PDB entry 6S0F | X-ray diffraction, 2.00 A resolution | chains A and B

[Chain A (and B)]
Name: exosialidase from uncultured bacterium pG7
Source organism: uncultured bacterium pG7
Notes: EC 3.2.1.18; chain B of this document is another copy of the same molecule, construct and numbering; everything in this record applies to it too
Sequence (511 residues; row label = number of the first residue in the row):
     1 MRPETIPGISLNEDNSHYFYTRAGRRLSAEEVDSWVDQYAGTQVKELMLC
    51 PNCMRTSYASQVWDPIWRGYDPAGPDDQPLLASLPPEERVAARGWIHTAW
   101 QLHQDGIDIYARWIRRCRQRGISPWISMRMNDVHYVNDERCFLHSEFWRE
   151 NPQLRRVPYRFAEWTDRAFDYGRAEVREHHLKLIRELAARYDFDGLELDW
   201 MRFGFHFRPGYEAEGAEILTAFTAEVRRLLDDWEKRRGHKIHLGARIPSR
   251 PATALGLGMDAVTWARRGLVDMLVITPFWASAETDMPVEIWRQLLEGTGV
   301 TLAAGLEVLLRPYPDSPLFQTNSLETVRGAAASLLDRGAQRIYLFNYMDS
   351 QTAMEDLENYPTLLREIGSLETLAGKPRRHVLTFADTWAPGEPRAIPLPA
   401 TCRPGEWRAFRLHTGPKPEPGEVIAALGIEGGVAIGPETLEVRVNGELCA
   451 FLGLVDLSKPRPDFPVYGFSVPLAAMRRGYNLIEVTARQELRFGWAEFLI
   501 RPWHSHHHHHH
Not modelled in the structure: 1-5, 503-511 (chain B: 1-5, 433, 503-511)
Ligand contacts: deamino-beta-neuraminic acid (KDN): Asp-14, Asn-15, Ser-16, Tyr-20, Cys-53, Trp-95, Arg-129, Asp-132, His-134, Arg-202, Trp-279, Glu-307, Phe-345, Asn-346, Thr-352
What the authors report for this chain:
  - binding site for deamino-beta-neuraminic acid: Asn-15, Ser-16, Tyr-20, Cys-53, Asp-132, His-134, Tyr-135
  - catalytic residues: Asp-14, His-134
  - mutagenesis - D14A: abolished catalytic activity on 4MU-alpha-Neu5Ac
  - mutagenesis - H134A: abolished catalytic activity

[Chain A / chain B interface]
Contacting residue pairs (61; chain A residue first):
  Tyr-159(A) / Arg-443(B)
  Tyr-159(A) / Gly-446(B)
  Tyr-159(A) / Glu-484(B)  hydrogen bond
  Arg-160(A) / Trp-407(B)
  Arg-160(A) / Glu-484(B)  salt bridge
  Pro-209(A) / Asn-445(B)
  Pro-209(A) / Leu-482(B)  hydrophobic
  Pro-209(A) / Glu-484(B)
  Gly-210(A) / Asn-445(B)
  Gly-210(A) / Arg-477(B)  hydrogen bond (backbone-side chain)
  Gly-210(A) / Leu-482(B)
  Tyr-211(A) / Asn-445(B)
  Tyr-211(A) / Arg-477(B)
  Glu-214(A) / Arg-477(B)  salt bridge
  Pro-251(A) / Ile-290(B)  hydrophobic
  Ala-252(A) / Ile-290(B)
  Leu-255(A) / Glu-289(B)
  Asp-260(A) / Gln-293(B)  hydrogen bond
  Val-262(A) / Gln-293(B)
  Arg-266(A) / Gln-293(B)  hydrogen bond (side chain-backbone)
  Arg-266(A) / Glu-296(B)
  Ile-290(A) / Leu-255(B)  hydrophobic
  Gln-293(A) / Asp-260(B)  hydrogen bond
  Gln-293(A) / Val-262(B)
  Gln-293(A) / Arg-266(B)  hydrogen bond (backbone-side chain)
  Leu-294(A) / Leu-294(B)  hydrophobic
  Glu-296(A) / Arg-266(B)
  Pro-390(A) / Arg-411(B)
  Pro-390(A) / Leu-482(B)
  Gly-391(A) / Ala-409(B)
  Gly-391(A) / Arg-411(B)
  Gly-391(A) / Leu-482(B)
  Glu-392(A) / Arg-411(B)
  Pro-393(A) / Ala-395(B)
  Pro-393(A) / Pro-397(B)  hydrophobic
  Arg-394(A) / Arg-394(B)
  Arg-394(A) / Ala-395(B)
  Ala-395(A) / Pro-393(B)
  Ala-395(A) / Arg-394(B)
  Ala-395(A) / Ala-395(B)  hydrophobic
  Pro-397(A) / Pro-393(B)  hydrophobic
  Trp-407(A) / Arg-160(B)
  Ala-409(A) / Gly-391(B)
  Arg-411(A) / Pro-390(B)
  Arg-411(A) / Gly-391(B)
  Arg-411(A) / Glu-392(B)
  Arg-443(A) / Tyr-159(B)
  Asn-445(A) / Pro-209(B)
  Asn-445(A) / Gly-210(B)
  Asn-445(A) / Tyr-211(B)
  Gly-446(A) / Tyr-159(B)
  Arg-477(A) / Gly-210(B)  hydrogen bond (side chain-backbone)
  Arg-477(A) / Tyr-211(B)
  Arg-477(A) / Glu-214(B)  salt bridge
  Leu-482(A) / Pro-209(B)  hydrophobic
  Leu-482(A) / Gly-210(B)
  Leu-482(A) / Pro-390(B)
  Leu-482(A) / Gly-391(B)
  Glu-484(A) / Tyr-159(B)  hydrogen bond
  Glu-484(A) / Arg-160(B)  salt bridge
  Glu-484(A) / Pro-209(B)
Also at the interface, not in a pair above, chain A (39 interface residues in all): Thr-263, Glu-289, Ala-389, Ile-396, Phe-410, Glu-447, Tyr-480
Also at the interface, not in a pair above, chain B (38 interface residues in all): Pro-251, Thr-263, Ala-389, Ile-396, Phe-410, Glu-447, Tyr-480

[Overview]
39 residues of chain A and 38 residues of chain B are in contact, with 8 hydrogen bonds and 4 salt bridges.
Among the polar pairs are Arg-160(A)/Glu-484(B), Glu-214(A)/Arg-477(B) and Tyr-159(A)/Glu-484(B). Ligands of
chain A: deamino-beta-neuraminic acid. From the paper: catalytic residues Asp-14(A) and His-134(A); D14A of
chain A abolishes catalytic activity on 4MU-alpha-Neu5Ac.
Chain A and chain B are both exosialidase from uncultured bacterium pG7 (uncultured bacterium pG7); the
structure, Crystal structure of an inverting family GH156 exosialidase from uncultured bacterium pG7 in
complex with 3-Deoxy-D-glycero-D-galacto-2-nonulosonic ..., was determined by X-ray diffraction (same
publication as 6S00, 6S04 and 6S0E).
